Entry 9EHM (electron microscopy, 4.20 A resolution (low resolution: residue-level contacts below are approximate; hydrogen-bond / salt-bridge calls are withheld)); this record covers chains N and Q of the 16 polymer chains in the assembly.

Chain N:
Name: 10-1074 Fab Heavy Chain
Source organism: Homo sapiens
Notes: antibody fragment or engineered binder
Chain sequence (134 residues; each row starts with the number of its first residue; a row labelled like 82A-82C holds insertion residues (82A, then the next letters in order)):
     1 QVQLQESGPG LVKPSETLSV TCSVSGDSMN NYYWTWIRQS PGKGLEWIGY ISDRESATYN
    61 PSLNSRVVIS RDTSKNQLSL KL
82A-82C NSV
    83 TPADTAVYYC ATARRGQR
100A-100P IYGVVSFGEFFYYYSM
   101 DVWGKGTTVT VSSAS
Disulfide bonds: Cys22-Cys92

Chain Q:
Name: 10-1074 Fab Light Chain
Source organism: Homo sapiens
Notes: antibody fragment or engineered binder
Chain sequence (110 residues; numbered 7 to 110 plus 6 insertion-coded residues; the number before each row is that of its first residue; a row labelled like 66A-66C holds insertion residues (66A, then the next letters in order)):
     7 YVRPLSVALG ETARISCGRQ ALGSRAVQWY QHRPGQAPIL LIYNNQDRPS GIPERFSGTP
66A-66C DIN
    67 FGTRATLTIS GVEAGDEADY YCHMWDSRS
95A-95C GFS
    96 WSFGGATRLT VLGQP
Unresolved in the structure: 7
Disulfide bonds: Cys23-Cys88

Interface between chain N and chain Q:
Pairs across the interface - 33 pairs, chain N then chain Q:
  Gly44(N) - Tyr87(Q)
  Leu45(N) - His38(Q)
  Leu45(N) - Tyr87(Q)
  Trp47(N) - Trp96(Q)
  Trp47(N) - Ser97(Q)
  Trp47(N) - Phe98(Q)
  Gly49(N) - Trp96(Q)
  Tyr50(N) - Trp96(Q)
  Tyr59(N) - Trp96(Q)
  Asn60(N) - Trp96(Q)
  Pro61(N) - Trp96(Q)
  Tyr91(N) - Gln42(Q)
  Arg100(N) - Ser30(Q)
  Arg100(N) - Arg31(Q)
  Arg100(N) - Ala32(Q)
  Arg100(N) - Asn50(Q)
  Arg100(N) - Asn51(Q)
  Tyr100B(N) - Ser93(Q)
  Phe100K(N) - Trp91(Q)
  Tyr100M(N) - Gln34(Q)
  Tyr100M(N) - Tyr49(Q)
  Tyr100M(N) - Trp91(Q)
  Tyr100N(N) - Trp91(Q)
  Tyr100N(N) - Phe95B(Q)
  Met100P(N) - Tyr36(Q)
  Met100P(N) - Leu46(Q)
  Met100P(N) - Phe98(Q)
  Asp101(N) - Leu46(Q)
  Trp103(N) - Tyr36(Q)
  Trp103(N) - Pro44(Q)
  Trp103(N) - Ile45(Q)
  Gly104(N) - Ala43(Q)
  Lys105(N) - Ala43(Q)
Also at the interface, not in a pair above, chain N (24 interface residues in all): Ile37, Gln39, Thr58, Tyr100L, Ser100O
Also at the interface, not in a pair above, chain Q (23 interface residues in all): Gly41, Asp66A

Overview:
24 residues of chain N face 23 of chain Q across their interface.
Chain N is 10-1074 Fab Heavy Chain and chain Q is 10-1074 Fab Light Chain, both from Homo sapiens; the
structure, Structure of HIV-1 BG505 SOSIP.664 Env trimer in complex with IOMAmin5 and 10-1074 Broadly
Neutralizing Antibodies ..., was determined by electron microscopy, deposited together with 9EHL.
